Entry 9B61 (electron microscopy, 2.81 A resolution); this record covers chains C and B of the 8 polymer chains in the assembly.

# Chain C (and B)
Protein: Isoform Flip of Glutamate receptor 2
Source organism: Rattus norvegicus
Notes: chain B of this document is another copy of the same molecule, construct and numbering; everything in this record applies to it too
UniProt: P19491 (GRIA2_RAT), isoform P19491-2; the construct has insertions or renumbered stretches relative to UniProt, so the offset changes along the chain: -20 to 847 = UniProt 1-868; 855-868 = UniProt 870-883
Amino-acid sequence (889 residues; each row starts with the number of its first residue; numbers below 1 keep their minus sign (Met-20 is residue -20)):
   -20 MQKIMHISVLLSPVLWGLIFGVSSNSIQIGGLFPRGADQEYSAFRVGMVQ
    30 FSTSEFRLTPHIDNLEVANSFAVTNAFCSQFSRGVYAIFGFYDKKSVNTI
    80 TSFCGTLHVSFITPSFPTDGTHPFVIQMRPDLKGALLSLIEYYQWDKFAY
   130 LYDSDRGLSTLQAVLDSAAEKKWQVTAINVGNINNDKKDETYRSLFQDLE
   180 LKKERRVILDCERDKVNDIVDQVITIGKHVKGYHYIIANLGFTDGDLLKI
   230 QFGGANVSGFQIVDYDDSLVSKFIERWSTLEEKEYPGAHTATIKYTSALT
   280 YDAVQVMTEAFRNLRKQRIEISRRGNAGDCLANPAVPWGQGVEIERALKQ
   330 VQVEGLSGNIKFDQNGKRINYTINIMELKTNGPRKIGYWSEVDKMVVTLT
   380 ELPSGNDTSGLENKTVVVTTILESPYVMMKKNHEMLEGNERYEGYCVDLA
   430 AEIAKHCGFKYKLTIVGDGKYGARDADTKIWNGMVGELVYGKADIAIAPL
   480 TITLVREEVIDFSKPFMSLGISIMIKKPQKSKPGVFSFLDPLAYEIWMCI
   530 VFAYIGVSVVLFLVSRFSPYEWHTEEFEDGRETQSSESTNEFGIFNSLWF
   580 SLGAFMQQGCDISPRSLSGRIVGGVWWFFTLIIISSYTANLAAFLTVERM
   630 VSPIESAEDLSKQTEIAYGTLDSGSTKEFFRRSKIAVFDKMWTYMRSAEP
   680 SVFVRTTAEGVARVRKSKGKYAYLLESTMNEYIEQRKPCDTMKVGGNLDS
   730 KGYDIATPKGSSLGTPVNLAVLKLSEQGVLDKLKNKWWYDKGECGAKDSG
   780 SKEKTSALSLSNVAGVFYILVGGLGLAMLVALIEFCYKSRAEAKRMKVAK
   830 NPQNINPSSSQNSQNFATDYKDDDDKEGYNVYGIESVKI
Not modelled in the structure: -20 to 392, 507-510, 552-566, 774-783, 826-868 (chain B: -20 to 392, 552-566, 774-780, 826-868)
Disulfides: Cys718-Cys773
Differences from the reference sequence: conflict Asp733 (Gly754 in P19491); insertion (848, 850-854)
Curated features (UniProtKB/Swiss-Prot):
  - region: Ala846, Thr847, Tyr849, Lys855 to Gly862 (Required for interaction with IQSEC1)
  - binding site (L-glutamate): Pro478, Thr480, Arg485, Ser654, Thr655, Glu705
  - site: Arg453 (Interaction with the cone snail toxin Con-ikot-ikot), Ile633 (Crucial to convey clamshell closure to channel opening), Arg660 (Interaction with the cone snail toxin Con-ikot-ikot), Lys752 (Interaction with the cone snail toxin Con-ikot-ikot)
  - modified residue: Ser662 (Phosphoserine), Ser696 (Phosphoserine), Ser839 (Phosphoserine), Ser842 (Phosphoserine), Tyr861 (Phosphotyrosine), Ser865 (Phosphoserine)
  - lipidation (S-palmitoyl cysteine): Cys589, Cys815
  - glycosylation (N-linked (GlcNAc...) asparagine): Asn235, Asn349, Asn385, Asn392

# Interface between chain C and chain B
Pairs across the interface (116):
  Ile481(C) - Lys493(B)
  Leu483(C) - Leu748(B)  hydrophobic
  Leu483(C) - Lys752(B)
  Leu483(C) - Glu755(B)
  Glu486(C) - Lys493(B)  salt bridge
  Phe491(C) - Lys493(B)  hydrogen bond (backbone-side chain)
  Ser492(C) - Lys493(B)
  Lys493(C) - Glu486(B)  salt bridge
  Lys493(C) - Phe491(B)  hydrogen bond (side chain-backbone)
  Lys493(C) - Ser492(B)
  Pro494(C) - Pro494(B)  hydrophobic
  Ser497(C) - Ser497(B)
  Phe517(C) - Phe607(B)  hydrophobic
  Phe517(C) - Ile611(B)  hydrophobic
  Glu570(C) - Arg594(B)  salt bridge
  Phe574(C) - Leu596(B)  hydrophobic
  Phe574(C) - Arg599(B)
  Asn575(C) - Arg594(B)
  Asn575(C) - Arg599(B)  hydrogen bond
  Trp578(C) - Pro593(B)
  Trp578(C) - Arg599(B)
  Trp578(C) - Trp606(B)  hydrophobic
  Leu581(C) - Gly603(B)
  Gly582(C) - Trp606(B)
  Met585(C) - Trp606(B)  hydrophobic
  Met585(C) - Phe607(B)  hydrophobic
  Gln587(C) - Ala583(B)  hydrogen bond (side chain-backbone)
  Gln587(C) - Gln586(B)
  Gln587(C) - Trp606(B)
  Gly588(C) - Trp606(B)
  Asp590(C) - Ser592(B)
  Asp590(C) - Arg594(B)  salt bridge
  Ile613(C) - Leu610(B)  hydrophobic
  Tyr616(C) - Ile611(B)
  Tyr616(C) - Ser614(B)
  Thr617(C) - Ser614(B)  hydrogen bond
  Leu620(C) - Ser614(B)
  Leu620(C) - Ser615(B)
  Leu620(C) - Ala618(B)  hydrophobic
  Ala621(C) - Ala618(B)
  Leu624(C) - Ala618(B)
  Leu624(C) - Asn619(B)
  Leu624(C) - Ala622(B)  hydrophobic
  Thr625(C) - Ala622(B)
  Thr625(C) - Thr625(B)
  Thr625(C) - Val626(B)
  Arg628(C) - Ala622(B)
  Arg628(C) - Phe623(B)
  Arg628(C) - Val626(B)  hydrogen bond (side chain-backbone)
  Arg628(C) - Arg628(B)  hydrogen bond (backbone-side chain)
  Met629(C) - Val626(B)  hydrophobic
  Lys663(C) - Gly757(B)
  Lys663(C) - Lys761(B)
  Ile664(C) - Asp760(B)
  Ser729(C) - Ser497(B)
  Asn747(C) - Glu486(B)  hydrogen bond
  Leu748(C) - Leu483(B)
  Leu748(C) - Glu487(B)
  Leu751(C) - Ile481(B)
  Leu751(C) - Thr482(B)
  Leu751(C) - Leu483(B)
  Lys752(C) - Leu483(B)
  Glu755(C) - Thr482(B)
  Glu755(C) - Leu483(B)  hydrogen bond (side chain-backbone)
  Gln756(C) - Arg661(B)
  Gly757(C) - Arg661(B)
  Asp760(C) - Phe658(B)
  Asp760(C) - Ser662(B)
  Asp760(C) - Ile664(B)
  Lys761(C) - Lys663(B)
  Asn764(C) - Lys663(B)
  Asn764(C) - Ile664(B)
  Lys765(C) - Lys663(B)
  Asp769(C) - Lys663(B)  salt bridge
  Ser785(C) - Asn619(B)
  Ser785(C) - Phe623(B)
  Ala786(C) - Asp519(B)
  Ala786(C) - Pro520(B)
  Ala786(C) - Asn619(B)
  Ala786(C) - Phe623(B)
  Leu787(C) - Pro520(B)  hydrogen bond (backbone-backbone)
  Leu787(C) - Ala522(B)  hydrogen bond (backbone-backbone)
  Leu787(C) - Ile525(B)
  Leu787(C) - Ser615(B)
  Leu787(C) - Asn619(B)
  Ser788(C) - Ile525(B)
  Leu789(C) - Ile525(B)
  Leu789(C) - Cys528(B)  hydrophobic
  Val792(C) - Ile525(B)  hydrophobic
  Val795(C) - Phe608(B)  hydrophobic
  Val795(C) - Ile611(B)  hydrophobic
  Phe796(C) - Cys528(B)
  Phe796(C) - Phe608(B)  hydrophobic
  Leu799(C) - Ala532(B)  hydrophobic
  Leu799(C) - Val536(B)  hydrophobic
  Leu799(C) - Val604(B)
  Leu799(C) - Trp605(B)  hydrophobic
  Leu799(C) - Phe608(B)  hydrophobic
  Gly802(C) - Ile600(B)
  Gly802(C) - Val604(B)
  Leu803(C) - Val536(B)  hydrophobic
  Leu803(C) - Val539(B)  hydrophobic
  Leu803(C) - Val601(B)  hydrophobic
  Ala806(C) - Ser597(B)
  Ala806(C) - Ile600(B)  hydrophobic
  Ala806(C) - Val601(B)  hydrophobic
  Met807(C) - Leu542(B)  hydrophobic
  Val809(C) - Leu596(B)  hydrophobic
  Ala810(C) - Phe546(B)
  Ala810(C) - Ser597(B)
  Leu811(C) - Phe546(B)  hydrophobic
  Phe814(C) - Phe546(B)  hydrophobic
  Phe814(C) - Pro548(B)
  Lys817(C) - Tyr549(B)
  Lys817(C) - Glu550(B)
  Ser818(C) - Tyr549(B)
Also at the interface, not in a pair above, chain C (67 interface residues in all): Arg661, Ile798, Leu805, Glu813, Glu821
Also at the interface, not in a pair above, chain B (78 interface residues in all): Leu521, Ile529, Val543, Ser547, Gly582, Gly588, Ser595, Gly602, Thr609, Ile612, Thr617, Ala621, Leu727, Ser729, Leu751, Gln756, Asn764

# In short
The interface between chain C and chain B involves 67 residues on one side and 78 on the other, with 11
hydrogen bonds and 5 salt bridges. Polar contacts include Glu486(C)-Lys493(B), Glu570(C)-Arg594(B) and
Asp590(C)-Arg594(B). Curated annotation (UniProt) lists 6 L-glutamate-binding residues on chain C.
Both chains are Isoform Flip of Glutamate receptor 2 (Rattus norvegicus). Entry 9B61 (GluA2 flip Q in complex
with TARPgamma2 at pH5, consensus structure of LBD-TMD-TARPgamma2) was determined by electron microscopy,
deposited together with 9B5Z, 9B60, 9B63, 9B64, 9B67 and 9B6A.
